PDB entry 4O02 | X-ray diffraction, 3.60 A resolution | chains L and H of the 4 polymer chains in the assembly

# Chain L
Molecule: 17E6 light chain
Organism: Mus musculus
Amino-acid sequence (214 residues; row label = number of the first residue in the row):
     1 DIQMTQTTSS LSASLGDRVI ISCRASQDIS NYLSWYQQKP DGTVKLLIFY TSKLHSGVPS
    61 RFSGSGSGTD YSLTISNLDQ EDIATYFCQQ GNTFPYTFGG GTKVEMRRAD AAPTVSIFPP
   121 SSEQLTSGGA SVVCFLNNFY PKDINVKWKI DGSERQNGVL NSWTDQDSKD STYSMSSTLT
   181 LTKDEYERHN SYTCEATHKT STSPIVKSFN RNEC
Disulfides: Cys23-Cys88, Cys134-Cys194

# Chain H
Molecule: 17E6 heavy chain
Organism: Mus musculus
Amino-acid sequence (218 residues; each row starts with the number of its first residue):
     1 QVQLQQSGAE LAEPGASVKM SCKASGYTFS SFWMHWVKQR PGQGLEWIGY INPRSGYTEC
    61 NEIFRDKATM TADTSSSTAY MQLSGLTSED SAVYYCASFL GRGAMDYWGQ GTSVTVSSAK
   121 TTAPSVYPLA PVCGDTTGSS VTLGCLVKGY FPEPVTLTWN SGSLSAGVHT FPAVLQSDLY
   181 TLSSSVTVTS STWPSQSITC NVAHPASSTK VDKKIEPR
Disulfides: Cys22-Cys96, Cys145-Cys200

# Chain L / chain H interface
Residue-residue contacts - 54 pairs, chain L then chain H:
  Tyr32(L) with Arg102(H); Gly103(H)
  Ser34(L) with Ala104(H)
  Tyr36(L) with Ala104(H); Met105(H), hydrogen bond (side chain-backbone); Trp108(H)
  Gln38(L) with Gln39(H), hydrogen bond; Tyr95(H), hydrogen bond
  Gly42(L) with Tyr95(H), hydrogen bond (backbone-side chain)
  Val44(L) with Trp108(H)
  Leu46(L) with Ala104(H), hydrophobic; Met105(H); Asp106(H)
  Phe49(L) with Leu100(H), hydrophobic; Arg102(H); Ala104(H), hydrophobic
  Tyr50(L) with Arg102(H)
  His55(L) with Asp106(H); Tyr107(H), hydrogen bond
  Ser56(L) with Tyr107(H)
  Gln89(L) with Gly103(H), hydrogen bond (side chain-backbone); Met105(H)
  Gly91(L) with Gly103(H)
  Phe94(L) with Tyr50(H), hydrophobic; Glu59(H)
  Pro95(L) with Trp47(H), hydrophobic; Asn61(H)
  Tyr96(L) with His35(H); Trp47(H); Phe99(H); Met105(H), hydrophobic
  Phe98(L) with Val37(H), hydrophobic; Leu45(H)
  Ser116(L) with Thr142(H)
  Phe118(L) with Leu129(H), hydrophobic
  Glu123(L) with Tyr127(H)
  Gln124(L) with Tyr127(H)
  Phe135(L) with Ser185(H)
  Asn137(L) with His169(H); Phe171(H); Ser185(H)
  Leu160(L) with Val174(H), hydrophobic; Leu175(H)
  Asn161(L) with Val174(H)
  Ser162(L) with Phe171(H); Pro172(H), hydrogen bond (side chain-backbone)
  Trp163(L) with Phe171(H); Pro172(H)
  Ser174(L) with Phe171(H)
  Met175(L) with Phe171(H)
  Ser176(L) with Phe171(H); Ser183(H)
  Thr178(L) with Thr181(H)
  Thr180(L) with Lys148(H)
Also at the interface, not in a pair above, chain L (36 interface residues in all): Thr43, Phe87, Pro119, Val133
Also at the interface, not in a pair above, chain H (33 interface residues in all): Gly44, Ala130, Leu146

# Overview
Chain L and chain H form an interface of 36 and 33 residues respectively; the contacts include 7 hydrogen
bonds. Polar contacts include Tyr36(L)-Met105(H), Gln38(L)-Gln39(H) and Gln38(L)-Tyr95(H).
Chain L is 17E6 light chain and chain H is 17E6 heavy chain, both from Mus musculus; the structure,
AlphaVBeta3 integrin in complex with monoclonal antibody FAB fragment, was determined by X-ray diffraction.
